Entry 7Q84 (X-ray diffraction, 2.00 A resolution); this record covers chains A and B.

[Chain A (and B)]
Protein: Isoform 2 of Peroxisomal acyl-coenzyme A oxidase 1
From: Homo sapiens
Notes: EC 1.3.3.6; chain B of this document is another copy of the same molecule, construct and numbering; everything in this record applies to it too
Chain sequence (667 residues; each row starts with the number of its first residue; numbers below 1 keep their minus sign (Met-6 is residue -6)):
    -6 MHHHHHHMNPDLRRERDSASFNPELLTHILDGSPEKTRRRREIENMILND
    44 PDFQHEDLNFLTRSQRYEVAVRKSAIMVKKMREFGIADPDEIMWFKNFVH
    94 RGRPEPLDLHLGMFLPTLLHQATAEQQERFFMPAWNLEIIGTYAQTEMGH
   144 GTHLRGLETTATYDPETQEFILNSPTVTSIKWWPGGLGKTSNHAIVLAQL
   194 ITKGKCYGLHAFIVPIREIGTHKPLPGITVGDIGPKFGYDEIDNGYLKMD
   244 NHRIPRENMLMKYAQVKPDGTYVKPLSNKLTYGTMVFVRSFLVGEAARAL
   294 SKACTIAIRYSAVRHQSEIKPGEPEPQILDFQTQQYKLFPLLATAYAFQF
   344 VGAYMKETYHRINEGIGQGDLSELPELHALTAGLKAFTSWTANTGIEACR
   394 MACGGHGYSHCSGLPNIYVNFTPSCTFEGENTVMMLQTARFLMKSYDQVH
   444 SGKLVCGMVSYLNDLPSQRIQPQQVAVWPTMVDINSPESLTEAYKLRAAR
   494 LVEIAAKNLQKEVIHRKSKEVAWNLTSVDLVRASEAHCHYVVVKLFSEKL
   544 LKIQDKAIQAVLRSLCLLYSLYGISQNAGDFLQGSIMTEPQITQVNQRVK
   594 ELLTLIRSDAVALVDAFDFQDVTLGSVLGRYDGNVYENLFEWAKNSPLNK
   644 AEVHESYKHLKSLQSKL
Not modelled in the structure: -6 to 0, 268-277, 357-363, 462-471, 656-660 (chain B: -6 to 0, 268-277, 358-364, 459-471, 656-660)
Modified / non-standard residues: Cys199 (S-hydroxycysteine; CSO); Cys449 (S-hydroxycysteine; CSO)

[Interface between chain A and chain B]
Pairs across the interface - 227 pairs, chain A then chain B:
  Asn52(A) - Pro228(B)
  Thr55(A) - Thr55(B)
  Arg56(A) - Leu641(B)
  Ser57(A) - Leu641(B)
  Ser57(A) - His647(B)  hydrogen bond
  Tyr60(A) - His647(B)
  Tyr60(A) - Ser649(B)
  Glu61(A) - Ser649(B)
  Glu61(A) - His652(B)  salt bridge
  Val64(A) - Leu653(B)  hydrophobic
  Arg65(A) - His652(B)
  Ala68(A) - His652(B)
  Asn129(A) - Ser655(B)
  Ile133(A) - Leu653(B)  hydrophobic
  Met141(A) - Arg307(B)  hydrogen bond (backbone-side chain)
  Met141(A) - His399(B)
  Met141(A) - Tyr629(B)
  Met141(A) - Leu632(B)  hydrophobic
  Met141(A) - Phe633(B)  hydrophobic
  Gly142(A) - Arg307(B)  hydrogen bond (backbone-side chain)
  Gly142(A) - Gln309(B)  hydrogen bond (backbone-side chain)
  His143(A) - Arg307(B)
  His143(A) - Gln309(B)
  His143(A) - Glu318(B)  salt bridge
  Gly144(A) - Arg307(B)
  Gly144(A) - Gln309(B)  hydrogen bond (backbone-side chain)
  Thr145(A) - Gln309(B)  hydrogen bond (backbone-side chain)
  Thr145(A) - Ser310(B)
  His146(A) - Gln309(B)  hydrogen bond (backbone-side chain)
  His146(A) - Ser310(B)
  His146(A) - Glu318(B)  salt bridge
  Arg148(A) - Glu311(B)  salt bridge
  Val170(A) - Tyr629(B)
  Val170(A) - Glu630(B)
  Val170(A) - Phe633(B)  hydrophobic
  Thr171(A) - Tyr629(B)
  Ile173(A) - Phe633(B)  hydrophobic
  Trp175(A) - His399(B)
  Trp175(A) - Leu632(B)  hydrophobic
  Trp175(A) - Phe633(B)  hydrophobic
  Trp175(A) - Ala636(B)  hydrophobic
  Trp176(A) - Gly398(B)
  Trp176(A) - His399(B)
  Trp176(A) - Tyr401(B)  hydrophobic
  Lys182(A) - Leu641(B)  hydrogen bond (side chain-backbone)
  Lys182(A) - Asn642(B)  hydrogen bond
  Lys182(A) - Ala644(B)  hydrogen bond (side chain-backbone)
  Lys182(A) - Glu645(B)
  Thr183(A) - Leu653(B)
  Arg210(A) - Glu645(B)  hydrogen bond (side chain-backbone)
  Gly213(A) - Tyr650(B)  hydrogen bond (backbone-side chain)
  Thr214(A) - Val646(B)
  His215(A) - Val646(B)
  His215(A) - Tyr650(B)
  Pro217(A) - Glu645(B)
  Val223(A) - Glu645(B)
  Gly224(A) - Asn642(B)
  Asp225(A) - Ala636(B)
  Asp225(A) - Ser639(B)
  Asp225(A) - Leu641(B)
  Asp225(A) - Asn642(B)  hydrogen bond (backbone-side chain)
  Ile226(A) - Trp635(B)
  Ile226(A) - Ala636(B)
  Gly227(A) - Ser639(B)
  Pro228(A) - Asn52(B)
  Pro228(A) - Phe53(B)
  Pro228(A) - Ser402(B)
  Pro228(A) - His403(B)  hydrogen bond (backbone-backbone)
  Pro228(A) - Trp635(B)
  Lys229(A) - Tyr401(B)
  Lys229(A) - Ser402(B)
  Lys229(A) - His403(B)  hydrogen bond (backbone-side chain)
  Phe230(A) - Phe230(B)  hydrophobic
  Phe230(A) - Glu390(B)
  Phe230(A) - Arg393(B)
  Phe230(A) - Tyr401(B)  hydrogen bond (backbone-backbone)
  Phe230(A) - Pro408(B)  hydrophobic
  Phe230(A) - Val412(B)  hydrophobic
  Gly231(A) - Tyr401(B)  hydrogen bond (backbone-side chain)
  Tyr232(A) - Tyr401(B)  hydrogen bond (backbone-side chain)
  Tyr239(A) - Phe633(B)  hydrophobic
  Tyr239(A) - Lys637(B)
  Tyr239(A) - Asn642(B)
  Arg307(A) - Met141(B)  hydrogen bond (side chain-backbone)
  Arg307(A) - Gly142(B)  hydrogen bond (side chain-backbone)
  Arg307(A) - His143(B)
  Arg307(A) - Gly144(B)
  Gln309(A) - Gly142(B)  hydrogen bond (side chain-backbone)
  Gln309(A) - His143(B)
  Gln309(A) - Gly144(B)  hydrogen bond (side chain-backbone)
  Gln309(A) - Thr145(B)  hydrogen bond (side chain-backbone)
  Gln309(A) - His146(B)  hydrogen bond (side chain-backbone)
  Ser310(A) - Thr145(B)
  Ser310(A) - His146(B)
  Glu311(A) - Arg148(B)  salt bridge
  Ile312(A) - Glu513(B)
  Ile312(A) - Asn517(B)
  Pro314(A) - Glu513(B)
  Glu318(A) - His143(B)  salt bridge
  Glu318(A) - His146(B)  salt bridge
  Asp323(A) - Asn517(B)  hydrogen bond (backbone-side chain)
  Phe324(A) - Asn517(B)
  Gln325(A) - Asn517(B)  hydrogen bond (backbone-side chain)
  Gln325(A) - Leu518(B)  hydrogen bond (side chain-backbone)
  Gln325(A) - Thr519(B)
  Gln325(A) - Ser520(B)  hydrogen bond (side chain-backbone)
  Gln325(A) - Val521(B)  hydrogen bond (side chain-backbone)
  Thr326(A) - Thr425(B)
  Thr326(A) - Ser520(B)
  Tyr329(A) - Val521(B)  hydrophobic
  Lys330(A) - Glu423(B)  salt bridge
  Lys330(A) - Thr425(B)  hydrogen bond
  Asn386(A) - Met394(B)
  Glu390(A) - Phe230(B)
  Glu390(A) - Tyr411(B)  hydrogen bond
  Arg393(A) - Phe230(B)
  Arg393(A) - Thr415(B)  hydrogen bond
  Met394(A) - Asn386(B)
  Met394(A) - Thr415(B)
  Gly397(A) - Thr419(B)
  Gly398(A) - Trp176(B)
  Gly398(A) - Thr419(B)
  Gly398(A) - Phe420(B)
  His399(A) - Met141(B)  hydrogen bond (side chain-backbone)
  His399(A) - Trp175(B)
  His399(A) - Trp176(B)
  Tyr401(A) - Lys229(B)
  Tyr401(A) - Phe230(B)  hydrogen bond (backbone-backbone)
  Tyr401(A) - Gly231(B)  hydrogen bond (side chain-backbone)
  Tyr401(A) - Tyr232(B)  hydrogen bond (side chain-backbone)
  Tyr401(A) - Val412(B)  hydrogen bond (side chain-backbone)
  Tyr401(A) - Thr415(B)
  Tyr401(A) - Pro416(B)
  Ser402(A) - Pro228(B)
  Ser402(A) - Lys229(B)
  His403(A) - Pro228(B)  hydrogen bond (backbone-backbone)
  His403(A) - Lys229(B)  hydrogen bond (side chain-backbone)
  Pro408(A) - Phe230(B)  hydrophobic
  Tyr411(A) - Phe230(B)  hydrophobic
  Tyr411(A) - Glu390(B)  hydrogen bond
  Val412(A) - Phe230(B)  hydrophobic
  Val412(A) - Tyr401(B)  hydrogen bond (backbone-side chain)
  Thr415(A) - Arg393(B)  hydrogen bond
  Thr415(A) - Met394(B)
  Thr415(A) - Tyr401(B)
  Pro416(A) - Tyr401(B)
  Cys418(A) - Met394(B)  hydrophobic
  Thr419(A) - Gly397(B)
  Thr419(A) - Gly398(B)
  Phe420(A) - Gly398(B)
  Glu423(A) - Lys330(B)  salt bridge
  Thr425(A) - Thr326(B)
  Thr425(A) - Lys330(B)  hydrogen bond
  Lys504(A) - Gln590(B)
  Glu513(A) - Ile312(B)
  Glu513(A) - Pro314(B)
  Val514(A) - Lys313(B)
  Asn517(A) - Ile312(B)
  Asn517(A) - Asp323(B)  hydrogen bond (side chain-backbone)
  Asn517(A) - Phe324(B)
  Asn517(A) - Gln325(B)  hydrogen bond (side chain-backbone)
  Leu518(A) - Gln325(B)  hydrogen bond (backbone-side chain)
  Thr519(A) - Gln325(B)
  Ser520(A) - Gln325(B)  hydrogen bond (backbone-side chain)
  Ser520(A) - Thr326(B)
  Val521(A) - Gln325(B)  hydrogen bond (backbone-side chain)
  Val521(A) - Tyr329(B)  hydrophobic
  Asp522(A) - Lys593(B)  salt bridge
  Gly572(A) - Gly572(B)
  Gly572(A) - Leu575(B)
  Leu575(A) - Gly572(B)
  Leu575(A) - Gln576(B)
  Gln576(A) - Leu575(B)
  Gln576(A) - Glu582(B)
  Gln576(A) - Ile585(B)
  Gly577(A) - Glu582(B)  hydrogen bond (backbone-side chain)
  Glu582(A) - Gln576(B)
  Glu582(A) - Gly577(B)  hydrogen bond (side chain-backbone)
  Ile585(A) - Gln576(B)
  Lys593(A) - Asn501(B)
  Lys593(A) - Asp522(B)  salt bridge
  Tyr629(A) - Met141(B)  hydrophobic
  Tyr629(A) - Val170(B)
  Tyr629(A) - Thr171(B)
  Glu630(A) - Val170(B)
  Leu632(A) - Trp175(B)  hydrophobic
  Phe633(A) - Met141(B)
  Phe633(A) - Val170(B)  hydrophobic
  Phe633(A) - Ile173(B)  hydrophobic
  Phe633(A) - Tyr239(B)  hydrophobic
  Trp635(A) - Ile226(B)
  Trp635(A) - Pro228(B)
  Ala636(A) - Trp175(B)  hydrophobic
  Ala636(A) - Asp225(B)
  Ala636(A) - Ile226(B)
  Lys637(A) - Tyr239(B)
  Ser639(A) - Asp225(B)
  Ser639(A) - Gly227(B)
  Leu641(A) - Arg56(B)
  Leu641(A) - Ser57(B)
  Leu641(A) - Lys182(B)  hydrogen bond (backbone-side chain)
  Leu641(A) - Asp225(B)
  Asn642(A) - Lys182(B)  hydrogen bond
  Asn642(A) - Gly224(B)
  Asn642(A) - Asp225(B)  hydrogen bond (side chain-backbone)
  Asn642(A) - Tyr239(B)
  Ala644(A) - Lys182(B)  hydrogen bond (backbone-side chain)
  Glu645(A) - Lys182(B)
  Glu645(A) - Arg210(B)  hydrogen bond (backbone-side chain)
  Glu645(A) - Pro217(B)
  Glu645(A) - Val223(B)
  Val646(A) - Thr214(B)
  Val646(A) - His215(B)
  His647(A) - Ser57(B)  hydrogen bond
  His647(A) - Tyr60(B)
  His647(A) - Glu61(B)
  Glu648(A) - Glu61(B)
  Ser649(A) - Tyr60(B)
  Ser649(A) - Glu61(B)
  Ser649(A) - Val64(B)
  Tyr650(A) - Gly213(B)  hydrogen bond (side chain-backbone)
  Tyr650(A) - His215(B)
  Leu653(A) - Leu130(B)
  Leu653(A) - Ile133(B)  hydrophobic
  Lys654(A) - Asn129(B)  hydrogen bond (side chain-backbone)
  Lys654(A) - Leu130(B)
  Ser655(A) - Glu131(B)
Also at the interface, not in a pair above, chain A (127 interface residues in all): Phe53, Leu100, Leu130, Glu131, Gly149, Lys216, Lys241, His308, Lys313, Trp383, Asn413, Leu429, Arg493, Asn501, Ser511, Ala571, His652
Also at the interface, not in a pair above, chain B (126 interface residues in all): Arg65, Gly149, Ile212, Lys216, Lys241, His308, Trp383, Asn413, Cys418, Leu429, Arg493, Val514, Val524, Ala571, Glu648, Lys651, Lys654

[In short]
127 residues of chain A face 126 of chain B across their interface, with 58 hydrogen bonds and 11 salt
bridges. Polar contacts include Glu61(A)-His652(B), His143(A)-Glu318(B) and His146(A)-Glu318(B).
Chain A and chain B are both Isoform 2 of Peroxisomal acyl-coenzyme A oxidase 1 (Homo sapiens); the structure,
Crystal structure of human peroxisomal acyl-Co-A oxidase 1a, apo-form, was determined by X-ray diffraction.
